Entry 9PBA (electron microscopy, 3.47 A resolution); this record covers chains E and F of the 12 polymer chains in the assembly.

Chain E (and F):
Name: Vesicle-fusing ATPase
Source organism: Cricetulus griseus
Notes: EC 3.6.4.6; chain F of this document is another copy of the same molecule, construct and numbering; everything in this record applies to it too
Reference sequence: P18708 (NSF_CRIGR); residue numbers follow UniProt; this construct covers 1-744
Sequence (747 residues; each row starts with the number of its first residue; numbers below 1 keep their minus sign (Gly-2 is residue -2)):
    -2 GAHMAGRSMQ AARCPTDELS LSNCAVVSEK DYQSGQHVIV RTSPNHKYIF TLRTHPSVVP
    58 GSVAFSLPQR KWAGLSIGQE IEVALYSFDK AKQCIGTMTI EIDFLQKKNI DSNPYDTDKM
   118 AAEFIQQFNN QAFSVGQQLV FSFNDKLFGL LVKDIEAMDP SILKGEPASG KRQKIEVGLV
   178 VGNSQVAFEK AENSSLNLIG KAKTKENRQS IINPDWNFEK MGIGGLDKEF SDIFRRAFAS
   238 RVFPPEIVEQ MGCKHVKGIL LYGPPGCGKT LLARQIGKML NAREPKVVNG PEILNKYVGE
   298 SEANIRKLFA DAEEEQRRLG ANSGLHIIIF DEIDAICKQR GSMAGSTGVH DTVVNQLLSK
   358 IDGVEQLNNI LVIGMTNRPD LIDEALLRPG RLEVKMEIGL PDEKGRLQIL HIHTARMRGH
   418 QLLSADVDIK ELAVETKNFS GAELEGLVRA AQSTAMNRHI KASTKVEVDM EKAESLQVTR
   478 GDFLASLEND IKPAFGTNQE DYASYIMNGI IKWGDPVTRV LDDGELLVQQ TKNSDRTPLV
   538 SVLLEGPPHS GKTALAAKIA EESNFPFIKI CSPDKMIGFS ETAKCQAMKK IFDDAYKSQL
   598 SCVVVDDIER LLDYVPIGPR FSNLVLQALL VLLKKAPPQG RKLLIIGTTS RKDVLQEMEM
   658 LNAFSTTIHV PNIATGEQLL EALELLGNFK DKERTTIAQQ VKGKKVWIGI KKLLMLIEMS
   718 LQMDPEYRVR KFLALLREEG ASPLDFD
Disordered / not traced: -2 to 0, 156-169, 741-744 (chain F: -2 to 211, 243-251, 336-344, 741-744)
Differences from the reference sequence: expression tag (-2 to 0)
Small-molecule neighbours:
  - ATP (adenosine-5'-triphosphate), molecule 1: Gly219, Ile220, Gly221, Leu223, Pro261, Pro262, Gly263, Cys264, Gly265, Lys266, Thr267, Leu268, Glu329, Asn374, Ile406, His410, Gly438, Ala439, Glu442
  - ATP, molecule 2: Asp359, Arg385, Arg388
  - ATP, molecule 3: Tyr502, Ile503, Met504, Asn505, Gly506, Ile507, Ile508, Pro545, His546, Ser547, Gly548, Lys549, Thr550, Ala551, Leu552, Asp604, Ile707, Lys708, Leu711
Curated features (UniProtKB/Swiss-Prot):
  - binding site (ATP): Asn505 to Trp510, Pro545 to Leu552
  - binding site (Mg(2+)): Thr550
  - modified residue: Lys105 (N6-acetyllysine), Ser207 (Phosphoserine), Tyr259 (Phosphotyrosine), Ser569 (Phosphoserine)
What the authors report for this chain:
  - post-translational modification sites: Ser207 (citing earlier work)

How chain E and chain F interact:
Residue-residue contacts - 56 pairs, chain E then chain F:
  Trp213(E) with Lys462(F), hydrogen bond (backbone-side chain)
  Arg232(E) with Thr451(F), hydrogen bond; Asn454(F)
  Arg233(E) with Asp487(F), salt bridge; Ile488(F)
  Phe240(E) with Met453(F); Ile457(F), hydrophobic; Val465(F), hydrophobic
  Glu246(E) with Arg413(F), hydrogen bond (backbone-side chain)
  Gln247(E) with Arg413(F); His417(F); Leu419(F)
  Met248(E) with Met414(F), hydrophobic; Gln449(F)
  Cys250(E) with Gln449(F)
  Lys251(E) with Arg446(F), hydrogen bond (backbone-side chain)
  Val295(E) with Asn292(F); Lys293(F)
  Glu297(E) with Lys293(F), salt bridge
  Arg337(E) with Asn374(F); Arg375(F)
  Gly338(E) with Arg375(F)
  Asp348(E) with Lys335(F), salt bridge
  Thr349(E) with Pro288(F)
  Asn352(E) with Glu329(F); Ala332(F)
  Gln353(E) with Asn286(F), hydrogen bond; Pro288(F)
  Ser356(E) with Asn286(F), hydrogen bond
  Val361(E) with Thr267(F); Arg271(F), hydrogen bond (backbone-side chain); Val284(F), hydrophobic; Asp328(F)
  Glu390(E) with Arg446(F), salt bridge
  Leu523(E) with Met720(F), hydrophobic
  Gln527(E) with Met712(F); Met716(F)
  Ser531(E) with Glu715(F), hydrogen bond
  Arg533(E) with Asn505(F)
  Thr534(E) with Met712(F); Glu715(F)
  Phe618(E) with Arg617(F)
  Asn620(E) with Asp610(F); Val612(F)
  Leu621(E) with Phe576(F)
  Gln624(E) with Arg607(F), hydrogen bond; Asp610(F); Tyr611(F); Val612(F)
  Val628(E) with Ile574(F), hydrophobic
  Leu629(E) with Ile574(F), hydrophobic
  Glu654(E) with Ile614(F)
  Glu656(E) with Pro613(F); Arg648(F), salt bridge
  Asn659(E) with His546(F)
  Thr663(E) with Met716(F)
Other interface residues (no listed pair), chain E (57 interface residues in all): Pro211, Phe215, Phe231, Val239, Val253, Glu299, Arg303, Gln336, Gly345, Gly360, Arg385, Pro386, Gln526, Asn530, Asp532, Lys586, Leu623, Leu627, Lys631, Lys632, Met655, Ser662
Other interface residues (no listed pair), chain F (61 interface residues in all): Gly263, Glu289, Ala439, Glu440, Ser450, His456, Ala459, Ser460, Thr461, Val463, Met504, Pro570, Asp571, Gly575, Asn685, Lys708, Lys709, Gln719

In short:
57 residues of chain E and 61 residues of chain F are in contact; the contacts include 9 hydrogen bonds and 5
salt bridges. Among the polar pairs are Arg233(E)-Asp487(F), Glu297(E)-Lys293(F) and Asp348(E)-Lys335(F).
Chain E binds 3 copies of ATP. From the paper: a modification site at Ser207(E).
Chain E and chain F are both Vesicle-fusing ATPase (Cricetulus griseus); the structure, 21bin20S complex
(NSF-alphaSNAP-2:1 syntaxin-1a:SNAP-25), non-hydrolyzing, class 9, was determined by electron microscopy,
deposited together with 9OJR, 9OJU, 9OJZ, 9OK3, 9OK5, 9OKC and 17 further entries.
